PDB entry 6J2Q | electron microscopy, 3.80 A resolution | chains K and L of the 47 polymer chains in the assembly

# Chain K
Name: 26S protease regulatory subunit 6B homolog
Source organism: Saccharomyces cerevisiae S288c
UniProt: P33298 (PRS6B_YEAST); residue numbers follow UniProt; this construct covers 1-428
Amino-acid sequence (428 residues; each row starts with the number of its first residue):
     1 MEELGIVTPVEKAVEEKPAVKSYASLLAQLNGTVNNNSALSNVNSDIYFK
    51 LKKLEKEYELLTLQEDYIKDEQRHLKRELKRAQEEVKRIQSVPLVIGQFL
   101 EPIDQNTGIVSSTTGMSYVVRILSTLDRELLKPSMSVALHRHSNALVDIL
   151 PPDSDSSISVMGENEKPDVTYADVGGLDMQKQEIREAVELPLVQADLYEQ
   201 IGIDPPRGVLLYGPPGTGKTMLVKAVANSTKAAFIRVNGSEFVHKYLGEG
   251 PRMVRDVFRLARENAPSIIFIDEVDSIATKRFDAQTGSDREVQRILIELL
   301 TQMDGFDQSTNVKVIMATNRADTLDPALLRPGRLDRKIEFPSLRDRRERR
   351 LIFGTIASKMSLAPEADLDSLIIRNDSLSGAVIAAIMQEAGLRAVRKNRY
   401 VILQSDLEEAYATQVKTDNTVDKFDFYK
Disordered / not traced: 1-47
Swiss-Prot annotation at these positions:
  - binding site (ATP): G213 to T220
  - modified residue: M1 (N-acetylmethionine)
  - cross-link: K280 (Glycyl lysine isopeptide (Lys-Gly) (interchain with G-Cter in ubiquitin))

# Chain L
Name: 26S protease subunit RPT4
Source organism: Saccharomyces cerevisiae S288c
UniProt: P53549 (PRS10_YEAST); residues 1-437 here = UniProt positions 1-437
Amino-acid sequence (437 residues; numbered 1 to 437; the number before each row is that of its first residue):
     1 MSEEQDPLLAGLGETSGDNHTQQSHEQQPEQPQETEEHHEEEPSRVDPEQ
    51 EAHNKALNQFKRKLLEHRRYDDQLKQRRQNIRDLEKLYDKTENDIKALQS
   101 IGQLIGEVMKELSEEKYIVKASSGPRYIVGVRNSVDRSKLKKGVRVTLDI
   151 TTLTIMRILPRETDPLVYNMTSFEQGEITFDGIGGLTEQIRELREVIELP
   201 LKNPEIFQRVGIKPPKGVLLYGPPGTGKTLLAKAVAATIGANFIFSPASG
   251 IVDKYIGESARIIREMFAYAKEHEPCIIFMDEVDAIGGRRFSEGTSADRE
   301 IQRTLMELLTQMDGFDNLGQTKIIMATNRPDTLDPALLRPGRLDRKVEIP
   351 LPNEAGRLEIFKIHTAKVKKTGEFDFEAAVKMSDGFNGADIRNCATEAGF
   401 FAIRDDRDHINPDDLMKAVRKVAEVKKLEGTIEYQKL
Disordered / not traced: 1-66
Swiss-Prot annotation at these positions:
  - binding site (ATP): G222 to T229
  - modified residue: S2 (N-acetylserine)

# How chain K and chain L interact
Contacting residue pairs - 98 pairs, chain K then chain L:
  P93(K) - I128(L)
  P93(K) - T152(L)
  P93(K) - L153(L)
  L94(K) - R126(L)
  L94(K) - Y127(L)
  L94(K) - I128(L)
  V95(K) - Y127(L)  hydrophobic
  I96(K) - R126(L)
  I96(K) - I128(L)  hydrophobic
  T113(K) - P125(L)
  T113(K) - R126(L)  hydrogen bond (side chain-backbone)
  T114(K) - P125(L)
  P151(K) - K110(L)
  P151(K) - L112(L)
  D153(K) - K110(L)  salt bridge
  D155(K) - M109(L)
  D155(K) - K110(L)
  D155(K) - I118(L)
  D155(K) - R126(L)
  I158(K) - K142(L)
  M161(K) - K142(L)
  P214(K) - R339(L)
  P215(K) - R289(L)
  P215(K) - A336(L)  hydrophobic
  P215(K) - R339(L)  hydrogen bond (backbone-side chain)
  G216(K) - R339(L)
  G216(K) - P340(L)
  G216(K) - R342(L)
  T217(K) - R339(L)
  T220(K) - D313(L)
  K224(K) - F315(L)
  F234(K) - F315(L)  hydrophobic
  R236(K) - G314(L)
  R236(K) - F315(L)
  R236(K) - D316(L)  salt bridge
  N238(K) - R264(L)
  N238(K) - M306(L)
  N238(K) - E307(L)  hydrogen bond
  N238(K) - T310(L)  hydrogen bond
  S240(K) - R303(L)
  S240(K) - M306(L)
  S240(K) - E307(L)  hydrogen bond
  E241(K) - R264(L)
  V243(K) - G257(L)
  V243(K) - R303(L)
  H244(K) - K120(L)  hydrogen bond
  H244(K) - I256(L)
  K245(K) - I256(L)
  K245(K) - E258(L)
  E249(K) - R126(L)  salt bridge
  D272(K) - D313(L)
  E273(K) - M306(L)
  E273(K) - L309(L)
  E273(K) - R342(L)  salt bridge
  D275(K) - M306(L)
  S276(K) - R303(L)
  S276(K) - M306(L)
  R281(K) - E293(L)  salt bridge
  F282(K) - S292(L)
  F282(K) - G294(L)
  F282(K) - A297(L)  hydrophobic
  F282(K) - D298(L)
  F282(K) - R299(L)
  Q285(K) - A297(L)
  Q285(K) - R299(L)  hydrogen bond
  D289(K) - I256(L)
  V292(K) - R299(L)
  N319(K) - R289(L)
  K359(K) - V210(L)
  M360(K) - V210(L)
  M360(K) - G211(L)
  M360(K) - I212(L)
  S361(K) - V210(L)  hydrogen bond (backbone-backbone)
  A381(K) - P340(L)
  V382(K) - P340(L)  hydrophobic
  A385(K) - P340(L)  hydrophobic
  M387(K) - I212(L)
  Q388(K) - K213(L)
  Q388(K) - D344(L)
  E389(K) - R345(L)  salt bridge
  G391(K) - I212(L)
  L392(K) - F207(L)  hydrophobic
  V395(K) - L199(L)  hydrophobic
  R396(K) - R191(L)
  R396(K) - E192(L)  salt bridge
  R396(K) - E195(L)  salt bridge
  Y400(K) - R209(L)  hydrogen bond (side chain-backbone)
  Y400(K) - V210(L)
  Q414(K) - R345(L)
  K416(K) - L437(L)
  D418(K) - L437(L)
  N419(K) - D331(L)
  N419(K) - Y434(L)
  N419(K) - Q435(L)
  T420(K) - Y434(L)
  K423(K) - Y434(L)  hydrogen bond (backbone-side chain)
  F424(K) - Y434(L)  hydrogen bond (backbone-side chain)
  D425(K) - Y434(L)
Other interface residues (no listed pair), chain K (69 interface residues in all): V92, L150, S156, K166, D168, T279, K280, R320, D322, T323, T417
Other interface residues (no listed pair), chain L (58 interface residues in all): G124, I206, F291, N317, K346, K436

# In short
The interface between chain K and chain L involves 69 residues on one side and 58 on the other, with 11
hydrogen bonds and 8 salt bridges. Polar contacts include D153(K)-K110(L), R236(K)-D316(L) and
E249(K)-R126(L).
Here chain K is 26S protease regulatory subunit 6B homolog and chain L is 26S protease subunit RPT4, both from
Saccharomyces cerevisiae S288c. Entry 6J2Q (Yeast proteasome in Ub-accepted state (C1-b)) was determined by
electron microscopy together with 6J2N, 6J30, 6J2C and 6J2X from the same study.
